PDB entry 1WVL | X-ray diffraction, 2.60 A resolution | chains A and B of the 4 polymer chains in the assembly

== Chain A (and B) ==
Name: DNA-binding proteins 7a/7b/7d, GCN4
Organism: Sulfolobus acidocaldarius
Notes: chain B of this document is another copy of the same molecule, construct and numbering; everything in this record applies to it too
Reference sequence: P13123 (DN71_SULAC); residues 1-66 here correspond to UniProt positions 0-65 (UniProt number = residue number - 1)
Sequence (80 residues; numbered 1 to 80; the number before each row is that of its first residue):
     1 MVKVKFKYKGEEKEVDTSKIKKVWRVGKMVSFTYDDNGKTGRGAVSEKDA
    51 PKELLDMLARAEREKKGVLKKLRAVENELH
What the authors report for this chain:
  - binding site for the 10-nt DNA strand: Trp-24, Val-26, Lys-65, His-80
  - binding site for the 10-nt DNA strand: Tyr-8, Met-29
  - self-association interface (contacts with another copy of this molecule); pairs are residue here / residue on that copy: His-80/Trp-24 (pi stacking)

== How chain A and chain B interact ==
Pairs across the interface (17; chain A residue first):
  Ser-18(A) / Glu-53(B)
  Ser-18(A) / Asp-56(B)
  Ile-20(A) / Arg-60(B)  hydrogen bond (backbone-side chain)
  Lys-21(A) / Arg-60(B)
  Lys-21(A) / Arg-63(B)  hydrogen bond (backbone-side chain)
  Lys-22(A) / Glu-64(B)  salt bridge
  Met-57(A) / Arg-60(B)  hydrogen bond
  Arg-60(A) / Ser-18(B)
  Arg-60(A) / Ile-20(B)  hydrogen bond (side chain-backbone)
  Arg-60(A) / Lys-21(B)
  Arg-60(A) / Met-57(B)
  Ala-61(A) / Glu-64(B)
  Arg-63(A) / Lys-21(B)
  Glu-64(A) / Lys-22(B)  salt bridge
  Lys-65(A) / Glu-64(B)  salt bridge
  Val-68(A) / Val-68(B)  hydrophobic
  Leu-72(A) / Leu-72(B)  hydrophobic
Other interface residues (no listed pair), chain A (16 interface residues in all): Thr-17, Val-23, Glu-53, Asp-56
Other interface residues (no listed pair), chain B (13 interface residues in all): Thr-17

== In short ==
16 residues of chain A face 13 of chain B across their interface; the contacts include 4 hydrogen bonds and 3
salt bridges. Among the polar pairs are Lys-22(A)/Glu-64(B), Lys-65(A)/Glu-64(B) and Ile-20(A)/Arg-60(B). The
paper reports a binding site for the 10-nt DNA strand at Trp-24(A), Val-26(A) and Lys-65(A) among others; a
self-association interface involving His-80(A).
Chain A and chain B are both DNA-binding proteins 7a/7b/7d, GCN4 (Sulfolobus acidocaldarius); the structure,
Crystal Structure of Multimeric DNA-binding Protein Sac7d-GCN4 with DNA decamer, was determined by X-ray
diffraction.
